PDB entry 3M5J | X-ray diffraction, 2.60 A resolution | chains B and F of the 6 polymer chains in the assembly

== Chain B (and F) ==
Protein: Hemagglutinin
From: Influenza A virus
Notes: fragment: Hemagglutinin HA2; chain F of this document is another copy of the same molecule, construct and numbering; everything in this record applies to it too
UniProt: B7NYS1 (B7NYS1_9INFA); residues 1-178 here correspond to UniProt positions 332-509 (UniProt number = residue number + 331)
Amino-acid sequence (182 residues; row label = number of the first residue in the row):
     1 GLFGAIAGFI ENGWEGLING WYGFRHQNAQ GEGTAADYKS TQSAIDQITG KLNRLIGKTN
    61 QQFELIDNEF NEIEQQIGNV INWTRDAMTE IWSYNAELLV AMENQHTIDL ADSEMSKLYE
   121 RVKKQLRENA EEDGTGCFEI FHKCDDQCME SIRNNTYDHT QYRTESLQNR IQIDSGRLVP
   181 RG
Not modelled in the structure: 177-182 (chain F: 172-182)
Disulfides: Cys144-Cys148
Covalently attached groups: N-acetylglucosamine (NAG) linked to Asn82
Sequence notes: expression tag (179-182)

== How chain B and chain F interact ==
Pairs across the interface (44; chain B residue first):
  Gly1(B) - Lys117(F)  hydrogen bond (backbone-side chain)
  Leu2(B) - Phe3(F)
  Leu2(B) - Leu110(F)  hydrophobic
  Leu2(B) - Ser113(F)  hydrogen bond (backbone-side chain)
  Phe3(B) - Phe3(F)  hydrophobic
  Gly4(B) - Lys117(F)
  Phe9(B) - Lys124(F)
  Gln76(B) - Ile73(F)
  Gln76(B) - Ile77(F)
  Asn79(B) - Ile66(F)
  Trp83(B) - Phe63(F)
  Trp83(B) - Glu64(F)
  Trp83(B) - Ile66(F)  hydrophobic
  Trp83(B) - Thr84(F)
  Trp83(B) - Arg85(F)
  Asp86(B) - Gln61(F)
  Asp86(B) - Phe63(F)
  Ala87(B) - Phe63(F)
  Ala87(B) - Met88(F)  hydrophobic
  Met88(B) - Met88(F)  hydrophobic
  Glu90(B) - Phe63(F)
  Glu90(B) - Trp92(F)
  Ile91(B) - Met88(F)  hydrophobic
  Ile91(B) - Trp92(F)  hydrophobic
  Tyr94(B) - Trp92(F)  hydrophobic
  Tyr94(B) - Asn95(F)
  Tyr94(B) - Leu99(F)
  Leu98(B) - Arg54(F)
  Leu98(B) - Leu99(F)  hydrophobic
  Gln105(B) - His106(F)
  Lys123(B) - Lys123(F)
  Glu131(B) - Arg127(F)  salt bridge
  Glu131(B) - Glu128(F)
  Glu131(B) - Arg163(F)  salt bridge
  Glu132(B) - Lys124(F)
  Glu132(B) - Arg127(F)  hydrogen bond (backbone-side chain)
  Asp133(B) - Arg127(F)
  Gly134(B) - Lys124(F)
  Glu139(B) - Arg127(F)  salt bridge
  Arg170(B) - Glu128(F)  salt bridge
  Arg170(B) - Arg163(F)  hydrogen bond (backbone-side chain)
  Arg170(B) - Leu167(F)
  Ile173(B) - Leu167(F)
  Ile173(B) - Gln168(F)
Also at the interface, not in a pair above, chain B (32 interface residues in all): Val80, Thr84, Asn95, Met102, Tyr119, Phe141, Ile171, Gln172
Also at the interface, not in a pair above, chain F (33 interface residues in all): Lys58, Asn60, Ile81, Ile91, Met102, Asp109, Thr164, Ile171

== Overview ==
The interface between chain B and chain F involves 32 residues on one side and 33 on the other, with 4
hydrogen bonds and 4 salt bridges. Among the polar pairs are Glu131(B)-Arg127(F), Glu131(B)-Arg163(F) and
Glu139(B)-Arg127(F). N-acetylglucosamine is covalently linked to Asn82(B).
Chain B and chain F are both Hemagglutinin (Influenza A virus); the structure, Crystal structure of a H7
influenza virus hemagglutinin complexed with LSTb, was determined by X-ray diffraction together with 3M5G,
3M5H and 3M5I from the same study.
